PDB entry 8I03 | electron microscopy, 3.20 A resolution | chains B and D of the 11 polymer chains in the assembly

[Chain B]
Name: Paired amphipathic helix protein pst3
Source organism: Schizosaccharomyces pombe
Reference sequence: O74755 (PST3_SCHPO); residues 1-1154 here = UniProt positions 1-1154
Amino-acid sequence (1154 residues; row label = number of the first residue in the row):
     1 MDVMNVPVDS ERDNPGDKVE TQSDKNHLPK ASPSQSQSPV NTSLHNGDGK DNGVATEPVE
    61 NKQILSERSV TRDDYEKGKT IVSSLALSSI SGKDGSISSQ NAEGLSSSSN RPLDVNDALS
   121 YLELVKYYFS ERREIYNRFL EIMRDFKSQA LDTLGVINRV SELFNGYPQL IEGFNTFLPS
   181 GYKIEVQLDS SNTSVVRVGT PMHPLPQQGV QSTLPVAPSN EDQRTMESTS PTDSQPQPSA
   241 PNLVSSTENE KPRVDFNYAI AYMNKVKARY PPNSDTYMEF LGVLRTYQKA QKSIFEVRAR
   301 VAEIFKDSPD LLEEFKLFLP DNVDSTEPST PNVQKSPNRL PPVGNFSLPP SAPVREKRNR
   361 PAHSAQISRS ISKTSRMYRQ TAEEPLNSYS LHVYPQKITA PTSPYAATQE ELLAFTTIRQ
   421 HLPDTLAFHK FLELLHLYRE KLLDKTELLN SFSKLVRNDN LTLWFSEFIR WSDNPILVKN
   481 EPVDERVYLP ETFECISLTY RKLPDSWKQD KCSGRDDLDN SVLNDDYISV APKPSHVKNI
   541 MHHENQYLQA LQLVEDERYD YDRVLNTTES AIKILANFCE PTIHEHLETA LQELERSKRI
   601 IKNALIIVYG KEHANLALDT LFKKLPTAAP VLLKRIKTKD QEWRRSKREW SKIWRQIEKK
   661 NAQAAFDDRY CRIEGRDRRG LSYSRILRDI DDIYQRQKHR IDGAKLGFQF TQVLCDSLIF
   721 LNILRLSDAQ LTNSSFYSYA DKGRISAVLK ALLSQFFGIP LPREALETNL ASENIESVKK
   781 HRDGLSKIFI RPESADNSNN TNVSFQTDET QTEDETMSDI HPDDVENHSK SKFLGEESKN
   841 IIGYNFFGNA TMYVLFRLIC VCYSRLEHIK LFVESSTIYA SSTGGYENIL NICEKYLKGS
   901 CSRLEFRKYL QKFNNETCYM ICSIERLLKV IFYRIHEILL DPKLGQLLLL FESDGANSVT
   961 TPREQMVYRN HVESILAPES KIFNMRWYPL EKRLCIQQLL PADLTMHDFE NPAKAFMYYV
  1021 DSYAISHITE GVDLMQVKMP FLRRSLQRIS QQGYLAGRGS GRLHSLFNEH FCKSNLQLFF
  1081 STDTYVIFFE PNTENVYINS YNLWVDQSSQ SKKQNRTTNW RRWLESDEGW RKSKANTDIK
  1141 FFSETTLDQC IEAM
Not modelled in the structure: 1-398, 762-833, 1045-1068, 1102-1105, 1126-1134, 1147-1154

[Chain D]
Name: Histone deacetylase clr6
Source organism: Schizosaccharomyces pombe
Notes: EC 3.5.1.98
Reference sequence: O59702 (CLR6_SCHPO); numbering as in UniProt (aligned over 1-405)
Amino-acid sequence (405 residues; row label = number of the first residue in the row):
     1 MGFGKKKVSY FYDEDVGNYH YGPQHPMKPH RVRMVHNLVV NYNLYEKLNV ITPVRATRND
    61 MTRCHTDEYI EFLWRVTPDT MEKFQPHQLK FNVGDDCPVF DGLYEFCSIS AGGSIGAAQE
   121 LNSGNAEIAI NWAGGLHHAK KREASGFCYV NDIALAALEL LKYHQRVLYI DIDVHHGDGV
   181 EEFFYTTDRV MTCSFHKFGE YFPGTGHIKD TGIGTGKNYA VNVPLRDGID DESYESVFKP
   241 VISHIMQWFR PEAVILQCGT DSLAGDRLGC FNLSMKGHSM CVDFVKSFNL PMICVGGGGY
   301 TVRNVARVWT YETGLLAGEE LDENLPYNDY LQYYGPDYKL NVLSNNMENH NTRQYLDSIT
   361 SEIIENLRNL SFAPSVQMHK TPGDFTFENA EKQNIAKEEI MDERV
Not modelled in the structure: 1-6, 370-405
Curated features (UniProtKB/Swiss-Prot):
  - active site: H138
Ion coordination: K+ site 1: D171, D173, H175, F195; Zn2+: D173, H175, D261; K+ site 2: F184, T187, V190

[How chain B and chain D interact]
Contacting residue pairs (74; chain B residue first):
  V483(B) - L89(D)  hydrophobic
  D484(B) - K90(D)
  R486(B) - K90(D)
  R486(B) - R142(D)
  V487(B) - L89(D)  hydrophobic
  I496(B) - I213(D)  hydrophobic
  S497(B) - D210(D)  hydrogen bond
  T499(B) - T205(D)
  T499(B) - D210(D)
  Y500(B) - E181(D)  hydrogen bond
  W507(B) - R142(D)  hydrogen bond (backbone-side chain)
  D510(B) - T66(D)
  D510(B) - R142(D)  salt bridge
  K511(B) - D67(D)
  C512(B) - T62(D)
  C512(B) - C64(D)
  C512(B) - H65(D)  hydrogen bond (side chain-backbone)
  S513(B) - T62(D)
  S513(B) - D67(D)
  G514(B) - N59(D)
  G514(B) - T62(D)  hydrogen bond (backbone-backbone)
  G514(B) - R63(D)
  R515(B) - R63(D)  hydrogen bond (side chain-backbone)
  R515(B) - C64(D)
  D519(B) - R63(D)  salt bridge
  D519(B) - L158(D)
  V522(B) - F184(D)  hydrophobic
  V522(B) - T187(D)
  L523(B) - L158(D)  hydrophobic
  L523(B) - F183(D)  hydrophobic
  N524(B) - E182(D)  hydrogen bond (side chain-backbone)
  N524(B) - F183(D)  hydrogen bond (backbone-backbone)
  N524(B) - Y185(D)
  N524(B) - T186(D)
  S529(B) - E182(D)  hydrogen bond (backbone-side chain)
  S529(B) - T205(D)
  A531(B) - P203(D)
  P532(B) - G204(D)
  L548(B) - G265(D)
  L551(B) - R303(D)
  Q552(B) - R267(D)
  Q552(B) - Y300(D)
  Q552(B) - T301(D)
  E555(B) - Y300(D)
  E555(B) - T301(D)
  E555(B) - V302(D)  hydrogen bond (side chain-backbone)
  E555(B) - R303(D)
  D556(B) - R267(D)  salt bridge
  R558(B) - Q332(D)  hydrogen bond (side chain-backbone)
  R558(B) - Y333(D)
  Y559(B) - H20(D)
  Y559(B) - H30(D)
  Y559(B) - Y333(D)  hydrogen bond (backbone-side chain)
  D562(B) - Y333(D)
  R563(B) - H20(D)  hydrogen bond
  N566(B) - N18(D)
  R599(B) - Y19(D)  hydrogen bond
  R599(B) - D101(D)
  R599(B) - G102(D)
  R599(B) - E105(D)  salt bridge
  N603(B) - D101(D)
  R655(B) - Q332(D)  hydrogen bond
  E658(B) - R303(D)  salt bridge
  E658(B) - G335(D)
  F666(B) - S344(D)
  F666(B) - N345(D)
  F666(B) - N346(D)
  D667(B) - N346(D)  hydrogen bond
  D668(B) - N345(D)
  D668(B) - N346(D)  hydrogen bond (backbone-side chain)
  R669(B) - N346(D)
  R669(B) - E348(D)
  R672(B) - D227(D)  salt bridge
  R672(B) - M347(D)
Other interface residues (no listed pair), chain B (54 interface residues in all): L503, D516, L518, D525, Y527, I528, H543, D560, K602, K611, K659, A662, Y919
Other interface residues (no listed pair), chain D (55 interface residues in all): P23, K28, D79, K140, K141, L161, R189, Y330, P336, L343

[Overview]
54 residues of chain B face 55 of chain D across their interface, with 17 hydrogen bonds and 6 salt bridges.
Polar pairs include D510(B)-R142(D), D519(B)-R63(D) and D556(B)-R267(D). UniProt lists active-site residue
H138(D) on chain D.
Here chain B is Paired amphipathic helix protein pst3 and chain D is Histone deacetylase clr6, both from
Schizosaccharomyces pombe. Entry 8I03 (Cryo-EM structure of the SIN3L complex from S. pombe) was determined by
electron microscopy together with 8I02 from the same study.
